PDB entry 7WSF | electron microscopy, 2.87 A resolution | chains A and B

Chain A:
Protein: Angiotensin-converting enzyme
Notes: EC 3.4.-.-
UniProtKB: A0A452CBT6 (A0A452CBT6_BALAS); residues 1-739 here = UniProt positions 1-739
Sequence (739 residues; each row starts with the number of its first residue):
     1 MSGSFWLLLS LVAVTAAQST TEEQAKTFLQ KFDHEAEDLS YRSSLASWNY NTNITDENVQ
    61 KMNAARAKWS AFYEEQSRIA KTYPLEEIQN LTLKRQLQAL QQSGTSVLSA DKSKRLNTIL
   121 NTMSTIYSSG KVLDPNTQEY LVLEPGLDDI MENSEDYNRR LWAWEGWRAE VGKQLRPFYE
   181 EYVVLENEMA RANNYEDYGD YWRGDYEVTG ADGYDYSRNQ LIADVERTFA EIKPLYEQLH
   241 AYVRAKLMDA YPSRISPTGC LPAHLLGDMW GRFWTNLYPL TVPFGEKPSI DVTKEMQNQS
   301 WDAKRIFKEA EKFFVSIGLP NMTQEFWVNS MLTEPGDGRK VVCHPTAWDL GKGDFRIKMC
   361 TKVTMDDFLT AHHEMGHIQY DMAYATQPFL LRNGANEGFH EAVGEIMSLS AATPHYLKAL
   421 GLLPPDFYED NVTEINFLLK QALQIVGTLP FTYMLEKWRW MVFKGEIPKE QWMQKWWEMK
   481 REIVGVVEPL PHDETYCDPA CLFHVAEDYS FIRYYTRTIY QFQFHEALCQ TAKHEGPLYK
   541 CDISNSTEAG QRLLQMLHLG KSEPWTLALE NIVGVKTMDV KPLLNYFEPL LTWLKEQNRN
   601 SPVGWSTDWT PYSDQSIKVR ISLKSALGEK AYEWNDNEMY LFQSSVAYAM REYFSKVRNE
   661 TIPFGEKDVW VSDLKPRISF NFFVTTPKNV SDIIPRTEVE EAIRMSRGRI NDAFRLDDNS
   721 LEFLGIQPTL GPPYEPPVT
Disordered / not traced: 1-18, 712-739
Cystine bridges: C343-C360, C529-C541
Ion coordination: Zn2+: H373, H377, E401

Chain B:
Protein: Spike protein S1
Source organism: Severe acute respiratory syndrome coronavirus
UniProtKB: P59594 (SPIKE_SARS); residue numbers follow UniProt; this construct covers 321-502
Sequence (190 residues; row label = number of the first residue in the row):
   321 NLCPFGEVFN ATKFPSVYAW ERKKISNCVA DYSVLYNSTF FSTFKCYGVS ATKLNDLCFS
   381 NVYADSFVVK GDDVRQIAPG QTGVIADYNY KLPDDFMGCV LAWNTRNIDA TSTGNYNYKY
   441 RYLRHGKLRP FERDISNVPF SPDGKPCTPP ALNCYWPLND YGFYTTTGIG YQPYRVVVLS
   501 FEGSLEVLFQ
Disordered / not traced: 507-510
Cystine bridges: C323-C348, C366-C419, C467-C474
Differences from the reference sequence: expression tag (503-510)
UniProt features mapped onto this chain:
  - glycosylation (N-linked (GlcNAc...) asparagine): N330, N357
  - natural variant: K344 (K344R: In strain: Isolate GD01, Isolate GD03 and 1 more), F360 (F360S: In strain: Isolate GD03 and Isolate SZ3), R426 (R426G: In strain: Isolate Shanghai LY), N437 (N437D: In strain: Isolate Shanghai LY), L472 (L472P: In strain: Isolate GD03), N479 (N479K: In strain: Isolate SZ3), D480 (D480G: In strain: Isolate GD03), T487 (T487S: In strain: Isolate GD03 and Isolate SZ3), F501 (F501Y: In strain: Isolate GD01)
  - mutagenesis: C323 (C323A: No effect on human ACE2 binding in vitro), C348 (C348A: Complete loss of human ACE2 binding in vitro), E452 (E452A: 90% loss of human ACE2 binding in vitro), D454 (D454A: Complete loss of human ACE2 binding in vitro), D463 (D463A: Partial loss of human ACE2 binding in vitro), C467 (C467A: Complete loss of human ACE2 binding in vitro), C474 (C474A: Complete loss of human ACE2 binding in vitro), D480 (D480A: No effect on human ACE2 binding in vitro)

How chain A and chain B interact:
Contacting residue pairs - 39 pairs, chain A then chain B:
  S19(A) - P462(B)
  S19(A) - D463(B)
  Q24(A) - N473(B)
  Q24(A) - Y475(B)
  T27(A) - L443(B)
  T27(A) - P462(B)
  T27(A) - Y475(B)
  F28(A) - Y475(B)
  Q30(A) - Y442(B)
  Q30(A) - L443(B)
  K31(A) - Y442(B)
  K31(A) - Y475(B)
  H34(A) - Y440(B)  hydrogen bond
  H34(A) - N479(B)
  H34(A) - D480(B)  hydrogen bond (side chain-backbone)
  E37(A) - Y491(B)
  D38(A) - Y436(B)  hydrogen bond
  D38(A) - Y484(B)  hydrogen bond
  Y41(A) - Y484(B)  hydrophobic
  Y41(A) - T486(B)  hydrogen bond
  Y41(A) - T487(B)
  R42(A) - T433(B)
  R42(A) - Y436(B)  hydrogen bond
  R42(A) - Y484(B)  hydrogen bond
  I79(A) - L472(B)  hydrophobic
  Y83(A) - N473(B)  hydrogen bond
  Y83(A) - Y475(B)
  Q324(A) - I489(B)
  E325(A) - T487(B)
  E325(A) - Q492(B)  hydrogen bond
  N329(A) - T486(B)  hydrogen bond (side chain-backbone)
  K352(A) - G482(B)
  K352(A) - T487(B)
  K352(A) - G488(B)  hydrogen bond (backbone-backbone)
  K352(A) - Y491(B)
  G353(A) - G488(B)  hydrogen bond (backbone-backbone)
  G353(A) - Y491(B)
  D354(A) - T486(B)
  R356(A) - T486(B)
Other interface residues (no listed pair), chain A (22 interface residues in all): L45, T82
Other interface residues (no listed pair), chain B (23 interface residues in all): R426, S432, T485
The authors on this interface:
  - residue pairs: R42(A)-Y436(B) (hydrogen bond), R42(A)-Y484(B) (hydrogen bond), Y83(A)-N473(B) (hydrogen bond), E325(A)-Q492(B) (hydrogen bond)
  - interface residues, chain A: R42(A), E325(A), N329(A)
  - interface residues, chain B: S432(B), T433(B), D463(B), D480(B), T485(B), Q492(B)

In short:
22 residues of chain A face 23 of chain B across their interface; the contacts include 12 hydrogen bonds.
Polar pairs include H34(A)-Y440(B), H34(A)-D480(B) and D38(A)-Y436(B). The authors report hydrogen bonds
between R42(A) and Y436(B), R42(A) and Y484(B) and Y83(A) and N473(B) among others. From the paper: interface
residues R42(A), E325(A) and S432(B) among others.
Chain A is Angiotensin-converting enzyme and chain B is Spike protein S1 (Severe acute respiratory syndrome
coronavirus); the structure, Cryo-EM structure of SARS-CoV spike receptor-binding domain in complex with minke
whale ACE2, was determined by electron microscopy (same publication as 7WSG, 7WSH and 7WSE).
